8RT8 - chains k and o of the 46 polymer chains in the assembly; structure by electron microscopy, 3.05 A resolution.

Chain k:
Name: TrwE protein
Organism: Escherichia coli
UniProt: O50337 (O50337_ECOLX); residues 1-395 here = UniProt positions 1-395
Amino-acid sequence (395 residues; numbered 1 to 395; the number before each row is that of its first residue):
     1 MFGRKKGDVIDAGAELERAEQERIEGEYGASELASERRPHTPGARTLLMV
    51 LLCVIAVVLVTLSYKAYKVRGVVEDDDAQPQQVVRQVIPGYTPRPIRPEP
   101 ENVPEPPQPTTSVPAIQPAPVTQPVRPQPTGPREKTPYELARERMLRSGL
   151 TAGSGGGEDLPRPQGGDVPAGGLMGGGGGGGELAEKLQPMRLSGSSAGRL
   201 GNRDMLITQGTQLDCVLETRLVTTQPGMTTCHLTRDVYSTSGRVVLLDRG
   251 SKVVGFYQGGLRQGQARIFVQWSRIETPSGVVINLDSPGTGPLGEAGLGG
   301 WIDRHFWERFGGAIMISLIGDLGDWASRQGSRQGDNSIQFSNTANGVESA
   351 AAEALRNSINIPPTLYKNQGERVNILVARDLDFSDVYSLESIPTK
Not modelled in the structure: 1-134, 154-176, 332-348
Construct notes: conflict Asp335 (Asn in O50337)
Disulfides: Cys215-Cys231

Chain o:
Name: TrwF protein
Organism: Escherichia coli
UniProt: O50336 (O50336_ECOLX); residues 1-266 here = UniProt positions 1-266
Amino-acid sequence (266 residues; numbered 1 to 266; the number before each row is that of its first residue):
     1 MKKLAIVALLASLHAVPALALDVPSSSRYDHRIRYVTYNPADVVQVDTVL
    51 GVATHIMLEEGEQYLTHAFGDSEAYAFARKGRHIFIKPQAELANTNLIVV
   101 TDRRSYKFRLQMRNDRNGAMYELAFRYPDTQARQTREANARAAVEAAFEQ
   151 RVGAYYNLKYMMSGDKDIAPVNAWDDGRFTYFKFSANADLPSIYFVDAEG
   201 NESLVPRTTVGSSNNIIAVHKVNPKWMIRLGNRALAIFNEAYDPNGVPND
   251 TGTASPAVRRVNKGGN
Not modelled in the structure: 1-20
Construct notes: conflict Asp71 (Ile in O50336), Ser72 (Pro in O50336), Glu73 (Lys in O50336), Ala74 (Pro in O50336), Tyr75 (Met in O50336), Ala76 (Pro in O50336), Phe77 (Leu in O50336), Ala78 (Pro in O50336), Arg79 (Gly in O50336), Lys80 (Arg in O50336), Gly81 (Ala in O50336), Arg82 (Gly in O50336), His83 (Ile in O50336), Ile84 (Phe in O50336), Phe85 (Leu in O50336), Ile86 (Ser in O50336), Lys87 (Ser in O50336), Pro88 (Arg in O50336), Gln89 (Thr in O50336)

How chain k and chain o interact:
Contacting residue pairs - 52 pairs, chain k then chain o:
  Thr211(k) - Pro206(o)
  Gln212(k) - Pro206(o)
  Arg235(k) - Phe195(o)
  Arg235(k) - Leu204(o)
  Arg235(k) - Val205(o)
  Arg235(k) - Lys221(o)
  Asp236(k) - Asn249(o)
  Tyr238(k) - Arg178(o)
  Tyr238(k) - Phe179(o)  hydrophobic
  Tyr238(k) - His220(o)
  Tyr238(k) - Asn249(o)
  Thr240(k) - Thr208(o)
  Gly242(k) - Phe179(o)
  Gly242(k) - Ala254(o)
  Arg243(k) - Phe148(o)
  Arg243(k) - Thr253(o)  hydrogen bond (backbone-side chain)
  Arg243(k) - Ala254(o)  hydrogen bond (backbone-backbone)
  Val244(k) - Thr253(o)
  Val245(k) - Asn249(o)
  Val245(k) - Gly252(o)  hydrogen bond (backbone-backbone)
  Val245(k) - Thr253(o)
  Val245(k) - Arg260(o)  hydrogen bond (backbone-side chain)
  Asp248(k) - Arg260(o)  salt bridge
  Pro292(k) - Ser203(o)
  Pro292(k) - Leu204(o)
  Leu293(k) - Tyr194(o)  hydrophobic
  Leu293(k) - Glu202(o)
  Leu293(k) - Leu204(o)
  Asn374(k) - Leu204(o)
  Val386(k) - Asn262(o)
  Val386(k) - Lys263(o)  hydrogen bond (backbone-backbone)
  Val386(k) - Gly264(o)  hydrogen bond (backbone-backbone)
  Tyr387(k) - Arg260(o)  hydrogen bond
  Tyr387(k) - Val261(o)
  Tyr387(k) - Asn262(o)
  Tyr387(k) - Lys263(o)
  Ser388(k) - Arg260(o)
  Ser388(k) - Val261(o)  hydrogen bond (side chain-backbone)
  Ser388(k) - Lys263(o)
  Leu389(k) - Val144(o)  hydrophobic
  Leu389(k) - Arg259(o)
  Glu390(k) - Val144(o)
  Glu390(k) - Val258(o)
  Glu390(k) - Arg259(o)  hydrogen bond (backbone-backbone)
  Glu390(k) - Val261(o)
  Ser391(k) - Ala143(o)
  Ser391(k) - Ala147(o)
  Ser391(k) - Ala257(o)
  Ile392(k) - Pro256(o)
  Ile392(k) - Ala257(o)  hydrogen bond (backbone-backbone)
  Ile392(k) - Val258(o)
  Ile392(k) - Arg259(o)
Other interface residues (no listed pair), chain k (28 interface residues in all): Asp214, Ser241, Leu246, Ser279, Arg372, Ser384, Asp385
Other interface residues (no listed pair), chain o (31 interface residues in all): Asp197, Thr251

Overview:
28 residues of chain k and 31 residues of chain o are in contact, with 10 hydrogen bonds and 1 salt bridge.
Polar pairs include Asp248(k)-Arg260(o), Arg243(k)-Thr253(o) and Val245(k)-Arg260(o).
Here chain k is TrwE protein and chain o is TrwF protein, both from Escherichia coli. Entry 8RT8
(Conformation-C of the full-length outer membrane core complex (TrwH/VirB7, TrwF/VirB9, TrwE/VirB10CTD) from
the fully-assembled R388 type ...) was determined by electron microscopy (same publication as 8RT4, 8RT5,
8RT6, 8RT7, 8RT9, 8RTA, 8RTB and 8RTD).
